6ULS - chains A and B; structure by X-ray diffraction, 1.50 A resolution.

[Chain A]
Name: Bromodomain-containing protein 4
Source organism: Homo sapiens
UniProt: O60885 (BRD4_HUMAN); residue numbers follow UniProt; this construct covers 42-168
Sequence (146 residues; numbered 36 to 181; the number before each row is that of its first residue):
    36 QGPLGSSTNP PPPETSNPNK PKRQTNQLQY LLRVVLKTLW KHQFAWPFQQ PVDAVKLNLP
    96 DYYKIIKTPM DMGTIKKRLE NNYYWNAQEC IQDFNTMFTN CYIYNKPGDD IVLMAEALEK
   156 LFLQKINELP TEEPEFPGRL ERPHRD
Unresolved in the structure: 36-42, 167-181
Differences from the reference sequence: expression tag (36-41, 169-181)
Swiss-Prot annotation at these positions:
  - site: Asn140 (Acetylated histone binding)
  - cross-link: Lys99 (Glycyl lysine isopeptide (Lys-Gly) (interchain with G-Cter in SUMO2))

[Chain B]
Name: Diacetylated E2F1 Peptide (K117ac and K120ac)
Sequence (11 residues; each row starts with the number of its first residue):
     1 HPGKGVKSPG X
Modified / non-standard residues: Lys4 (N(6)-acetyllysine; ALY); Lys7 (N(6)-acetyllysine; ALY); NH2 (amino group) at position 11

[How chain A and chain B interact]
Pairs across the interface - 21 pairs, chain A then chain B:
  Gln78(A) with Pro9(B); Gly10(B), hydrogen bond (backbone-backbone)
  Trp81(A) with Lys7(B); Ser8(B), hydrogen bond (side chain-backbone); Gly10(B)
  Pro82(A) with Lys4(B); Lys7(B)
  Val87(A) with Lys4(B)
  Leu92(A) with Lys7(B)
  Leu94(A) with Gly3(B)
  Ile100(A) with His1(B)
  Tyr139(A) with His1(B), hydrogen bond (backbone-side chain)
  Asn140(A) with Lys4(B)
  Asp145(A) with Gly5(B); Val6(B); Lys7(B), hydrogen bond (side chain-backbone)
  Ile146(A) with Lys4(B); Lys7(B)
  Met149(A) with Lys7(B); Ser8(B); Pro9(B)
Other interface residues (no listed pair), chain A (18 interface residues in all): Phe79, Phe83, Asp96, Tyr97, Cys136, Asp144

[Summary]
Chain A and chain B form an interface of 18 and 9 residues respectively; the contacts include 4 hydrogen
bonds. Among the polar pairs are Trp81(A)-Ser8(B), Tyr139(A)-His1(B) and Asp145(A)-Lys7(B).
Chain A is Bromodomain-containing protein 4 (Homo sapiens) and chain B is Diacetylated E2F1 Peptide (K117ac
and K120ac); the structure, BRD4-BD1 in complex with the a diacetylated-E2F1 peptide, was determined by X-ray
diffraction.
